Entry 9MKO (electron microscopy, 3.21 A resolution); this record covers chains B and O of the 14 polymer chains in the assembly.

[Chain B]
Name: R-phycoerythrin class I beta subunit
Organism: Ceramium secundatum
UniProtKB: A0A1C9C989 (A0A1C9C989_9FLOR); residue numbers follow UniProt; this construct covers 1-176
Amino-acid sequence (176 residues; each row starts with the number of its first residue):
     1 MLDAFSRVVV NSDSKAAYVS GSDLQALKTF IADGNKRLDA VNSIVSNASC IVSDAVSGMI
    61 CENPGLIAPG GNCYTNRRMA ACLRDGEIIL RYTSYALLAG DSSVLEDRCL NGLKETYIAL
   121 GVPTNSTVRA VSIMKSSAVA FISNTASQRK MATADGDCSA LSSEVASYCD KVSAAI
Sequence notes: conflict S20 (Gly in A0A1C9C989), T127 (Ser in A0A1C9C989), S137 (Ala in A0A1C9C989), A154 (Thr in A0A1C9C989), S173 (Ala in A0A1C9C989)
Residues lining bound ligands:
  - phycoerythrobilin (PEB), molecule 1: N35, K36, L38, D39, I142, T153, A154, D155, G156, D157, C158, L161
  - phycoerythrobilin (PEB), molecule 2: M59, N72, C73, R77, R78, A81, C82, R84, D85, I88, I89, R108, C109, L113, Y117, L120, V122, P123, S126, T127, A130
  - phycoerythrobilin (PEB), molecule 3: I67, Y74, T75, N76, M79
  - phycourobilin (PUB): C50, D54, S57, G58, C61, E62, R129, S132, I133, S136, S137, A140, F141, A146, S147, Q148, R149

[Chain O]
Name: R-phycoerythrin class I alpha subunit
Organism: Ceramium secundatum
UniProtKB: A0A1C9C9A7 (A0A1C9C9A7_9FLOR); residues 1-164 here = UniProt positions 1-164
Amino-acid sequence (164 residues; numbered 1 to 164; the number before each row is that of its first residue):
     1 MKSVITTTIS AADAAGRFPS SSDLESVQGN IQRAASRLEA AEKLAGNHEA VVKEAGDACF
    61 AKYPYLKNPG EAGDSQEKIN KCYRDIDHYM RLINYSLVVG GTGPLDEWCI AGAREVYRAL
   121 NLPGSSYIAA FVFTRDRLCV PRDMSAQAAV EFSGALDYVI NSLC
Sequence notes: conflict P64 (Ser in A0A1C9C9A7), A119 (Thr in A0A1C9C9A7), G124 (Ser in A0A1C9C9A7), I128 (Val in A0A1C9C9A7), A149 (Gly in A0A1C9C9A7), F152 (Tyr in A0A1C9C9A7), S153 (Gly in A0A1C9C9A7), G154 (Ala in A0A1C9C9A7)
Residues lining bound ligands:
  - phycoerythrobilin (PEB), molecule 1: K43, L44, N47, A50, V51, E54, T134, R137, L138, C139, R142, D143, M144, F152
  - phycoerythrobilin (PEB), molecule 2: C59, F60, L66, A72, G73, K78, K81, C82, R84, D85, H88, Y89, W108, C109, Y117, L120, L122, P123, S126, Y127

[Chain B / chain O interface]
Residue-residue contacts (53; chain B residue first):
  M1(B) - M1(O)
  M1(B) - T6(O)
  M1(B) - I9(O)  hydrophobic
  L2(B) - M1(O)  hydrophobic
  D3(B) - S3(O)  hydrogen bond
  D3(B) - I5(O)
  D3(B) - T6(O)
  F5(B) - N30(O)
  F5(B) - V98(O)
  F5(B) - V99(O)
  V9(B) - V98(O)  hydrophobic
  V9(B) - V99(O)  hydrophobic
  S12(B) - Y95(O)
  D13(B) - Y95(O)
  D13(B) - W108(O)
  A17(B) - Y95(O)  hydrogen bond (backbone-side chain)
  Y18(B) - H48(O)
  Y18(B) - D87(O)  hydrogen bond
  Y18(B) - M90(O)
  Y18(B) - R91(O)
  Y18(B) - N94(O)
  V19(B) - A45(O)
  V19(B) - N94(O)
  V19(B) - Y95(O)  hydrophobic
  G21(B) - E42(O)
  L24(B) - L38(O)  hydrophobic
  L24(B) - E42(O)
  L24(B) - V98(O)  hydrophobic
  L27(B) - V98(O)  hydrophobic
  K28(B) - E42(O)  salt bridge
  I31(B) - A34(O)  hydrophobic
  N35(B) - Q28(O)
  N35(B) - I31(O)
  L38(B) - L24(O)  hydrophobic
  V45(B) - F18(O)  hydrophobic
  V45(B) - P19(O)
  A48(B) - F18(O)  hydrophobic
  R91(B) - D13(O)  salt bridge
  R91(B) - G16(O)
  R91(B) - R17(O)
  R91(B) - F18(O)
  Y92(B) - D13(O)  hydrogen bond
  S94(B) - F18(O)
  S94(B) - P19(O)
  Y95(B) - I9(O)
  Y95(B) - A12(O)  hydrogen bond (side chain-backbone)
  Y95(B) - D13(O)  hydrogen bond (side chain-backbone)
  Y95(B) - R17(O)  hydrogen bond (side chain-backbone)
  Y95(B) - P19(O)  hydrophobic
  L98(B) - L24(O)  hydrophobic
  A99(B) - I5(O)  hydrophobic
  A99(B) - I9(O)  hydrophobic
  R108(B) - D13(O)  salt bridge
Also at the interface, not in a pair above, chain B (33 interface residues in all): S6, A16, G34, V41, N42, E87, L90
Also at the interface, not in a pair above, chain O (30 interface residues in all): S10, V27

[Overview]
33 residues of chain B face 30 of chain O across their interface, with 7 hydrogen bonds and 3 salt bridges.
Polar contacts include K28(B)-E42(O), R91(B)-D13(O) and R108(B)-D13(O). Ligands of chain B: phycourobilin and
3 copies of phycoerythrobilin. Bound to chain O: phycoerythrobilin.
Here chain B is R-phycoerythrin class I beta subunit and chain O is R-phycoerythrin class I alpha subunit,
both from Ceramium secundatum. Entry 9MKO (4D4 TCR bound to R-phycoerythrin) was determined by electron
microscopy together with 9MGB, 9O60, 9O61 and 9O62 from the same study.
